PDB entry 9GJP | electron microscopy, 3.40 A resolution | chains 2 and Y of the 15 polymer chains in the assembly

Chain 2:
Molecule: DNA replication licensing factor MCM2
From: Saccharomyces cerevisiae
Notes: EC 3.6.4.12
UniProtKB: P29469 (MCM2_YEAST); residues 1-868 here = UniProt positions 1-868
Amino-acid sequence (868 residues; each row starts with the number of its first residue):
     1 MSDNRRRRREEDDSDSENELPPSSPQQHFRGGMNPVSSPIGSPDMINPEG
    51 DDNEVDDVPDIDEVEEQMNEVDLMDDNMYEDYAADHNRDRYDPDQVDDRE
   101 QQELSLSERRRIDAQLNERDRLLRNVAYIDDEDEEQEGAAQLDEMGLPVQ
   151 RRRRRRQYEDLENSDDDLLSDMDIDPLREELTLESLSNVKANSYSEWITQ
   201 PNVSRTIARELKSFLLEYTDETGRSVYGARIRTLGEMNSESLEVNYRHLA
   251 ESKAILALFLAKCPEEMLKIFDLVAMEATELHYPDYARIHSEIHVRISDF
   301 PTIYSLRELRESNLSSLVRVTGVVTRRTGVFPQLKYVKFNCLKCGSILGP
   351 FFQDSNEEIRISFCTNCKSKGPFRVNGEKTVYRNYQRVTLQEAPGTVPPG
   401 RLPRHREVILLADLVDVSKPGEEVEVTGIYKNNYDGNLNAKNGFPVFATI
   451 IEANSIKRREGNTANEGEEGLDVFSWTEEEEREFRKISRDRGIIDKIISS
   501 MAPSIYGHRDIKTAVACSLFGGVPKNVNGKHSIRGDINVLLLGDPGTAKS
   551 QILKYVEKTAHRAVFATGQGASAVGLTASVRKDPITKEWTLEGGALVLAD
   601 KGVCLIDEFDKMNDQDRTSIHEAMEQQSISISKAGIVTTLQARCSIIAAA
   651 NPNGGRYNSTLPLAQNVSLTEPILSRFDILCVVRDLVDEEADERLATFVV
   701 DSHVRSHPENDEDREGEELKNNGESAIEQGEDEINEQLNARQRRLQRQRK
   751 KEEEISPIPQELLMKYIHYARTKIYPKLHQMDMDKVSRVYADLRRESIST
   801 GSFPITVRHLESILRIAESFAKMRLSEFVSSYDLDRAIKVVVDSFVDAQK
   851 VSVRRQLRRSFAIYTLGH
Disordered / not traced: 1-182, 459-474, 710-738, 865-868
Curated features (UniProtKB/Swiss-Prot):
  - zinc finger: Cys341 to Cys367 (C4-type)
  - motif: Ser675 to Asp678 (Arginine finger)
  - binding site (ATP): Gly543 to Ser550
  - modified residue (Phosphoserine): Ser14, Ser16, Ser23, Ser164, Ser170
  - natural variant: Glu392 (E392K: In allele MCM2-1)
  - mutagenesis: Cys364 (C364Y/F/S/H: Loss of activity), Cys367 (C367Y/F/S/H: Loss of activity), Lys549 (K549A: Reduces MCM2-7 complex helicase activity. Abolishes MCM2-7 complex helicase activity; when associated with MCM5 A-422. Reduces MCM2-7 complex helicase activity; when associated with MCM3 A-415), Arg676 (R676A: Loss of MCM2-7 complex helicase activity)
Bound ions: Zn2+: Cys341, Cys344, Cys364, Cys367
Residues lining bound ligands:
  - ADP (adenosine-5'-diphosphate), molecule 1: Ser504, Ile505, Tyr506, His508, Asp544, Pro545, Gly546, Thr547, Ala548, Lys549, Ser550, Gln551, Leu695, Val699
  - ADP, molecule 2: Ile533, Glu625, Ser675, Arg676, Val807, Arg808, Glu811

Chain Y:
Molecule: 42-nt DNA strand
Sequence (42 nucleotides; numbered 20 to 61; the number before each row is that of its first residue):
    20 CGATCGATCGATCGATCGATCGATCGATCGATCGATCGATCG

Interface between chain 2 and chain Y:
Contacting residue pairs (5):
  Ser572(2) - DG29(Y)  hydrogen bond to the phosphate
  Val574(2) - DC28(Y)  phosphate contact
  Val580(2) - DC28(Y)  hydrogen bond to the phosphate
  Lys633(2) - DC28(Y)  salt bridge to the phosphate
  Ala634(2) - DT27(Y)  phosphate contact
Interface residues without a listed pair, chain 2 (8 interface residues in all): Ser579, Lys582, Trp589
Interface residues without a listed pair, chain Y (5 interface residues in all): DG25, DA26

Summary:
8 residues of chain 2 and 5 residues of chain Y are in contact; the contacts include 2 hydrogen bonds and 1
salt bridge. Among the polar pairs are Ser572(2)-DG29(Y), Val580(2)-DC28(Y) and Lys633(2)-DC28(Y). Chain 2
binds ADP.
Chain 2 is DNA replication licensing factor MCM2 (Saccharomyces cerevisiae) and chain Y is a 42-nt DNA strand;
the structure, OCCM maturation intermediate stalled with an Arginine Finger mutation in Mcm5: Conformer 2, was
determined by electron microscopy, deposited together with 9GJW and 9GM5.
